Entry 2OFI (X-ray diffraction, 1.85 A resolution); this record covers chains C and A of the 3 polymer chains in the assembly.

== Chain C ==
Molecule: 12-nt DNA strand
Sequence (12 nucleotides; row label = number of the first residue in the row):
     1 CCGTTAGTCC GC

== Chain A ==
Protein: 3-methyladenine DNA glycosylase I, constitutive
From: Salmonella typhi
UniProtKB: Q8Z2A5 (Q8Z2A5_SALTI); numbering as in UniProt (aligned over 1-184)
Chain sequence (184 residues; each row starts with the number of its first residue):
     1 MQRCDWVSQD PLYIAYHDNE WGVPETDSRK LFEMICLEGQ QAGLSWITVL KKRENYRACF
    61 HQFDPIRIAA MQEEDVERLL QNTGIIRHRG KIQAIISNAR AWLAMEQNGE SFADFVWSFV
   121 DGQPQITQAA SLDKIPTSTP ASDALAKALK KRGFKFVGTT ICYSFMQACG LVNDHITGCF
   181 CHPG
Sequence notes: modified residue (1, 34, 71, 105, 166)
Modified positions: Mse-1, Mse-34, Mse-71, Mse-105, Mse-166 (selenomethionine; parent Met)
Ion coordination: Zn2+: Cys-4, His-17, His-175, Cys-179; Na+: Trp-117, Val-120
Ligand contacts: 3-methyl-3H-purin-6-ylamine (ADK): Trp-6, Tyr-13, Tyr-16, Trp-21, Mse-34, Glu-38, Gln-41, Trp-46, Ser-164, Ala-168
From the paper describing this entry:
  - binding site for the 12-nt DNA strand (chain C): Gly-43
  - binding site for the 12-nt DNA strand: Ala-42, Gly-43, Leu-44
  - mutagenesis - W6A, Y13F, Q41A (6-fold), G43L, L44A (36-fold), W46A (10-fold), K91A, Q167A: decreased catalytic activity
  - mutagenesis - W6A, G43L: decreased stability
  - contacts within the chain: Ala-42/Lys-91 (hydrogen bond)
  - binding site for 3-methyl-3H-purin-6-ylamine: Trp-6, Tyr-16, Glu-38, Gln-41, Trp-46
  - conformationally variable residues (side-chain flip): Gln-41
  - mutagenesis - E38A: unchanged catalytic activity on 7mG
  - mutagenesis - Y16F (12-fold), E38A (333-fold): decreased catalytic activity on 3mA
  - catalytic residues: Glu-38
  - specificity-determining residues: Tyr-16, Glu-38 (proposed by the authors, not directly observed)
  - mutagenesis - S45A, T160V: unchanged catalytic activity

== Interface between chain C and chain A ==
Residue-residue contacts (15; chain C residue first):
  DT5(C) with Ala-42(A), hydrogen bond to the base; Gly-43(A), base contact; Leu-44(A), base contact; Ile-86(A), base contact; Arg-87(A), sugar contact; His-88(A), sugar contact; Lys-91(A), hydrogen bond to the base
  DA6(C) with Leu-44(A), base contact; Thr-48(A), phosphate contact; Lys-52(A), phosphate contact; Ile-85(A), phosphate contact; Ile-86(A), phosphate contact; Arg-87(A), salt bridge to the phosphate
  DG7(C) with Thr-48(A), sugar contact; Lys-51(A), salt bridge to the phosphate
Also at the interface, not in a pair above, chain C (4 interface residues in all): DT4

== Overview ==
4 residues of chain C face 11 of chain A across their interface; the contacts include 2 hydrogen bonds and 2
salt bridges. Polar pairs include DT5(C)/Ala-42(A), DT5(C)/Lys-91(A) and DA6(C)/Arg-87(A). The paper reports
the catalytic residue Glu-38(A); W6A, Y13F and Q41A of chain A, among others, reduce catalytic activity; 12
substitutions were tested in all.
Here chain C is a 12-nt DNA strand and chain A is 3-methyladenine DNA glycosylase I, constitutive (Salmonella
typhi). Entry 2OFI (Crystal Structure of 3-methyladenine DNA Glycosylase I (TAG) bound to DNA/3mA) was
determined by X-ray diffraction, deposited together with 2OFK.
